6Q1V - chains A and C of the 4 polymer chains in the assembly; structure by X-ray diffraction, 1.85 A resolution.

[Chain A]
Molecule: DNA ligase 1
Source organism: Homo sapiens
Notes: EC 6.5.1.1
Reference sequence: P18858 (DNLI1_HUMAN); numbering as in UniProt (aligned over 262-904)
Amino-acid sequence (645 residues; each row starts with the number of its first residue):
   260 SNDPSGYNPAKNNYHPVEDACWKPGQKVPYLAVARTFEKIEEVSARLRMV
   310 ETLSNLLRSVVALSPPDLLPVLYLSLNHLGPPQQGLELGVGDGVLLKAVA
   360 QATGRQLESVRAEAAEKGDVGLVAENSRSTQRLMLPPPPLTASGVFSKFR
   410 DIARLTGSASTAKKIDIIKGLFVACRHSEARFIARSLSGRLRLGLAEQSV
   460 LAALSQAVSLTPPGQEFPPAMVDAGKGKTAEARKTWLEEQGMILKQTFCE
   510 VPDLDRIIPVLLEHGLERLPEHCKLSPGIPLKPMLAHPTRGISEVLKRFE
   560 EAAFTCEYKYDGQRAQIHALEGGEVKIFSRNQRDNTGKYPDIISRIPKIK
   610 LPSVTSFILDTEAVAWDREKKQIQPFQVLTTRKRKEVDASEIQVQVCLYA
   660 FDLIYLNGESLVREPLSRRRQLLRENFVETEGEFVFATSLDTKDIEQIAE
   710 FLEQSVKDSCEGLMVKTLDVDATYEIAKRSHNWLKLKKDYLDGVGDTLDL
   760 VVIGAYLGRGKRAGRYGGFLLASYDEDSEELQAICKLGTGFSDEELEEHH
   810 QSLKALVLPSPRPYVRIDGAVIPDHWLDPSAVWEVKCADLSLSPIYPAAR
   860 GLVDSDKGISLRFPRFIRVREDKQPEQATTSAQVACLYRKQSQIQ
Disordered / not traced: 902-904
Sequence notes: expression tag (260-261); engineered mutation Arg592 (Glu in P18858)
Small-molecule neighbours: adenosine monophosphate (AMP): Ala545, Glu566, Tyr567, Lys568, Tyr569, Gln572, Arg573, Arg589, Glu621, Phe660, Ala696, Met723, Lys725, Trp742, Lys744, Lys746
Reported in the primary citation:
  - mutagenesis - E592R: increased catalytic activity on 8oxoG:A and 8oxoG:C substrates
  - binding site for the 11-nt DNA strand: Arg592
  - catalytic residues: Lys568 (citing earlier work)

[Chain C]
Molecule: 7-nt DNA strand
Sequence (7 nucleotides; each row starts with the number of its first residue):
     1 GTCGGAC
Covalent attachments: adenosine monophosphate (AMP) linked to DG1

[Interface between chain A and chain C]
Residue-residue contacts - 24 pairs, chain A then chain C:
  Ser303(A) with DA6(C), phosphate contact; DC7(C), hydrogen bond to the phosphate
  Ala304(A) with DC7(C), sugar contact
  Arg549(A) with DC3(C), salt bridge to the phosphate
  Lys568(A) with DG1(C), salt bridge to the phosphate
  Arg589(A) with DG1(C), salt bridge to the phosphate
  Lys744(A) with DT2(C), salt bridge to the phosphate
  Lys746(A) with DG1(C), phosphate contact; DT2(C), salt bridge to the phosphate
  Tyr749(A) with DT2(C), hydrogen bond to the phosphate
  Lys770(A) with DG4(C), base contact
  Thr798(A) with DT2(C), hydrogen bond to the base; DC3(C), hydrogen bond to the sugar
  Gly799(A) with DC3(C), phosphate contact; DG4(C), phosphate contact
  Phe800(A) with DG4(C), sugar contact
  Ser801(A) with DG4(C), phosphate contact; DG5(C), phosphate contact
  Asp802(A) with DG4(C), phosphate contact; DG5(C), hydrogen bond to the phosphate
  Phe872(A) with DG1(C), sugar contact; DT2(C), sugar contact
  Arg874(A) with DT2(C), hydrogen bond to the phosphate; DC3(C), salt bridge to the phosphate
Other interface residues (no listed pair), chain A (19 interface residues in all): Arg305, Glu720, Glu803

[Overview]
19 residues of chain A face 7 of chain C across their interface; the contacts include 6 hydrogen bonds and 6
salt bridges. Among the polar pairs are Thr798(A)-DT2(C), Thr798(A)-DC3(C) and Ser303(A)-DC7(C). Ligands of
chain A: adenosine monophosphate. The paper reports the catalytic residue Lys568(A); E592R of chain A
increases catalytic activity on 8oxoG:A and 8oxoG:C substrates.
Here chain A is DNA ligase 1 (Homo sapiens) and chain C is a 7-nt DNA strand. Entry 6Q1V (Human DNA Ligase 1
(E592R) Bound to an Adenylated, hydroxyl terminated DNA nick) was determined by X-ray diffraction together
with 6P09, 6P0A, 6P0B, 6P0C, 6P0D and 6P0E from the same study.
